Entry 1VQM (X-ray diffraction, 2.30 A resolution); this record covers chains 0 and 1 of the 32 polymer chains in the assembly.

# Chain 0
Molecule: 23S ribosomal RNA
Source organism: Haloarcula marismortui
Sequence (2922 nucleotides; row label = number of the first residue in the row):
     2 UUGGCUACUAUGCCAGCUGGUGGAUUGCUCGGCUCAGGCGCUGAUGAAGG
    52 ACGUGCCAAGCUGCGAUAAGCCAUGGGGAGCCGCACGGAGGCGAAGAACC
   102 AUGGAUUUCCGAAUGAGAAUCUCUCUAACAAUUGCUUCGCGCAAUGAGGA
   152 ACCCCGAGAACUGAAACAUCUCAGUAUCGGGAGGAACAGAAAACGCAAUG
   202 UGAUGUCGUUAGUAACCGCGAGUGAACGCGAUACAGCCCAAACCGAAGCC
   252 CUCACGGGCAAUGUGGUGUCAGGGCUACCUCUCAUCAGCCGACCGUCUCG
   302 ACGAAGUCUCUUGGAACAGAGCGUGAUACAGGGUGACAACCCCGUACUCG
   352 AGACCAGUACGACGUGCGGUAGUGCCAGAGUAGCGGGGGUUGGAUAUCCC
   402 UCGCGAAUAACGCAGGCAUCGACUGCGAAGGCUAAACACAACCUGAGACC
   452 GAUAGUGAACAAGUAGUGUGAACGAACGCUGCAAAGUACCCUCAGAAGGG
   502 AGGCGAAAUAGAGCAUGAAAUCAGUUGGCGAUCGAGCGACAGGGCAUACA
   552 AGGUCCCUCGACGAAUGACCGACGCGCGAGCGUCCAGUAAGACUCACGGG
   602 AAGCCGAUGUUCUGUCGUACGUUUUGAAAAACGAGCCAGGGAGUGUGUCU
   652 GCAUGGCAAGUCUAACCGGAGUAUCCGGGGAGGCACAGGGAAACCGACAU
   702 GGCCGCAGGGCUUUGCCCGAGGGCCGCCGUCUUCAAGGGCGGGGAGCCAU
   752 GUGGACACGACCCGAAUCCGGACGAUCUACGCAUGGACAAGAUGAAGCGU
   802 GCCGAAAGGCACGUGGAAGUCUGUUAGAGUUGGUGUCCUACAAUACCCUC
   852 UCGUGAUCUAUGUGUAGGGGUGAAAGGCCCAUCGAGUCCGGCAACAGCUG
   902 GUUCCAAUCGAAACAUGUCGAAGCAUGACCUCCGCCGAGGUAGUCUGUGA
   952 GGUAGAGCGACCGAUUGGUGUGUCCGCCUCCGAGAGGAGUCGGCACACCU
  1002 GUCAAACUCCAAACUUACAGACGCCGUUUGACGCGGGGAUUCCGGUGCGC
  1052 GGGGUAAGCCUGUGUACCAGGAGGGGAACAACCCAGAGAUAGGUUAAGGU
  1102 CCCCAAGUGUGGAUUAAGUGUAAUCCUCUGAAGGUGGUCUCGAGCCCUAG
  1152 ACAGCCGGGAGGUGAGCUUAGAAGCAGCUACCCUCUAAGAAAAGCGUAAC
  1202 AGCUUACCGGCCGAGGUUUGAGGCGCCCAAAAUGAUCGGGACUCAAAUCC
  1252 ACCACCGAGACCUGUCCGUACCACUCAUACUGGUAAUCGAGUAGAUUGGC
  1302 GCUCUAAUUGGAUGGAAGUAGGGGUGAAAACUCCUAUGGACCGAUUAGUG
  1352 ACGAAAAUCCUGGCCAUAGUAGCAGCGAUAGUCGGGUGAGAACCCCGACG
  1402 GCCUAAUGGAUAAGGGUUCCUCAGCACUGCUGAUCAGCUGAGGGUUAGCC
  1452 GGUCCUAAGUCAUACCGCAACUCGACUAUGACGAAAUGGGAAACGGGUUA
  1502 AUAUUCCCGUGCCACUAUGCAGUGAAAGUUGACGCCCUGGGGUCGAUCAC
  1552 GCUGGGCAUUCGCCCAGUCGAACCGUCCAACUCCGUGGAAGCCGUAAUGG
  1602 CAGGAAGCGGACGAACGGCGGCAUAGGGAAACGUGAUUCAACCUGGGGCC
  1652 CAUGAAAAGACGAGCAUAGUGUCCGUACCGAGAACCGACACAGGUGUCCA
  1702 UGGCGGCGAAAGCCAAGGCCUGUCGGGAGCAACCAACGUUAGGGAAUUCG
  1752 GCAAGUUAGUCCCGUACCUUCGGAAGAAGGGAUGCCUGCUCCGGAACGGA
  1802 GCAGGUCGCAGUGACUCGGAAGCUCGGACUGUCUAGUAACAACAUAGGUG
  1852 ACCGCAAAUCCGCAAGGACUCGUACGGUCACUGAAUCCUGCCCAGUGCAG
  1902 GUAUCUGAACACCUCGUACAAGAGGACGAAGGACCUGUCAACGGCGGGGG
  1952 UAACUAUGACCCUCUUAAGGUAGCGUAGUACCUUGCCGCAUCAGUAGCGG
  2002 CUUGCAUGAAUGGAUUAACCAGAGCUUCACUGUCCCAACGUUGGGCCCGG
  2052 UGAACUGUACAUUCCAGUGCGGAGUCUGGAGACACCCAGGGGGAAGCGAA
  2102 GACCCUAUGGAGCUUUACUGCAGGCUGUCGCUGAGACGUGGUCGCCGAUG
  2152 UGCAGCAUAGGUAGGAGACACUACACAGGUACCCGCGCUAGCGGGCCACC
  2202 GAGUCAACAGUGAAAUACUACCCGUCGGUGACUGCGACUCUCACUCCGGG
  2252 AGGAGGACACCGAUAGCCGGGCAGUUUGACUGGGGCGGUACGCGCUCGAA
  2302 AAGAUAUCGAGCGCGCCCUAUGGCUAUCUCAGCCGGGACAGAGACCCGGC
  2352 GAAGAGUGCAAGAGCAAAAGAUAGCUUGACAGUGUUCUUCCCAACGAGGA
  2402 ACGCUGACGCGAAAGCGUGGUCUAGCGAACCAAUUAGCCUGCUUGAUGCG
  2452 GGCAAUUGAUGACAGAAAAGCUACCCUAGGGAUAACAGAGUCGUCACUCG
  2502 CAAGAGCACAUAUCGACCGAGUGGCUUGCUACCUCGAUGUCGGUUCCCUC
  2552 CAUCCUGCCCGUGCAGAAGCGGGCAAGGGUGAGGUUGUUCGCCUAUUAAA
  2602 GGAGGUCGUGAGCUGGGUUUAGACCGUCGUGAGACAGGUCGGCUGCUAUC
  2652 UACUGGGUGUGUAAUGGUGUCUGACAAGAACGACCGUAUAGUACGAGAGG
  2702 AACUACGGUUGGUGGCCACUGGUGUACCGGUUGUUCGAGAGAGCACGUGC
  2752 CGGGUAGCCACGCCACACGGGGUAAGAGCUGAACGCAUCUAAGCUCGAAA
  2802 CCCACUUGGAAAAGAGACACCGCCGAGGUCCCGCGUACAAGACGCGGUCG
  2852 AUAGACUCGGGGUGUGCGCGUCGAGGUAACGAGACGUUAAGCCCACGAGC
  2902 ACUAACAGACCAAAGCCAUCAU
Unresolved in the structure: 2-9, 126-127, 715, 971-998, 1560, 1952-1963, 2137-2236, 2339-2343, 2665-2666, 2915-2923
Modified residues: 1MA (6-hydro-1-methyladenosine-5'-monophosphate) at position 628, OMU (o2'-methyluridine 5'-monophosphate) at position 2587, OMG (o2'-methylguanosine-5'-monophosphate) at position 2588, UR3 (3-methyluridine-5'-monophoshate) at position 2619, PSU (pseudouridine-5'-monophosphate) at position 2621
Construct notes: modified residue (628, 2587-2588, 2619, 2621)
Ion coordination: Mg2+ site 1 near G28 (its only coordinating residue here); Sr2+ site 1: C34, U457; Na+ site 1: C40, C443; Na+ site 2: G56, A59, G61; Sr2+ site 2: C85, A86, C87 (shared with 1 residue of chain T); Na+ site 3 near U108 (its only coordinating residue here); Na+ site 4: C141, G142; Na+ site 5 near U146 (its only coordinating residue here); Sr2+ site 3: G147, A183 (shared with 1 residue of chain M); Mg2+ site 2: C162, U2276; Mg2+ site 3: A165, A167, C168; Na+ site 6: A165, A166, A167; 47 more Mg2+ sites not listed; 53 more Na+ sites not listed; 2 more K+ sites not listed; 75 more Sr2+ sites not listed

# Chain 1
Name: 50S ribosomal protein L37e
Source organism: Haloarcula marismortui
Reference sequence: P32410 (RL37_HALMA); numbering as in UniProt (aligned over 0-56)
Amino-acid sequence (57 residues; each row starts with the number of its first residue; numbering starts at 0):
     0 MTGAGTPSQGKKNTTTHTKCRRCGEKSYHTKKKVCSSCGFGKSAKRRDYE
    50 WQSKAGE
Unresolved in the structure: 0
Ion coordination: Sr2+ site 1: Lys10, Asn12 (shared with U862(0) of chain 0); Sr2+ site 2 near Asp47 (its only coordinating residue here)

# Interface between chain 0 and chain 1
Residue-residue contacts (124; chain 0 residue first):
  A49(0) with Arg45(1), base contact
  G50(0) with Arg21(1), hydrogen bond to the base
  G51(0) with Cys22(1), hydrogen bond to the sugar; Gly23(1), hydrogen bond to the sugar
  A52(0) with Lys18(1), phosphate contact
  C53(0) with Lys18(1), salt bridge to the phosphate
  C111(0) with Arg20(1), hydrogen bond to the sugar
  G112(0) with Arg20(1), salt bridge to the phosphate; Arg21(1), phosphate contact; Phe39(1), phosphate contact
  A113(0) with Arg21(1), salt bridge to the phosphate; Phe39(1), phosphate contact; Ala43(1), phosphate contact
  A114(0) with Ala43(1), phosphate contact
  A119(0) with Arg20(1), base contact
  A120(0) with Thr17(1), base contact; Lys18(1), hydrogen bond to the sugar; Arg20(1), salt bridge to the phosphate; Tyr27(1), hydrogen bond to the phosphate; Thr29(1), hydrogen bond to the base; Lys32(1), salt bridge to the phosphate
  U121(0) with Lys18(1), base contact; Cys19(1), base contact; Arg20(1), sugar contact; Gly23(1), base contact
  A148(0) with Ala43(1), phosphate contact; Lys44(1), salt bridge to the phosphate; Arg45(1), phosphate contact
  G149(0) with Lys44(1), phosphate contact; Arg45(1), hydrogen bond to the phosphate
  A177(0) with Ala54(1), phosphate contact
  U178(0) with Glu49(1), phosphate contact; Trp50(1), phosphate contact; Ala54(1), phosphate contact
  C179(0) with Tyr48(1), phosphate contact; Glu49(1), hydrogen bond to the phosphate
  G182(0) with Lys44(1), salt bridge to the phosphate
  U470(0) with Thr15(1), hydrogen bond to the sugar; His16(1), sugar contact; Lys25(1), phosphate contact
  G471(0) with His16(1), hydrogen bond to the sugar; Lys25(1), salt bridge to the phosphate; Ser26(1), phosphate contact; Ser35(1), hydrogen bond to the sugar
  A472(0) with Ser26(1), hydrogen bond to the phosphate; Ser35(1), sugar contact; Ser36(1), phosphate contact; Arg46(1), hydrogen bond to the sugar; Trp50(1), sugar contact
  A473(0) with Arg46(1), salt bridge to the phosphate; Gln51(1), hydrogen bond to the phosphate
  G771(0) with Trp50(1), base contact
  G772(0) with Tyr48(1), sugar contact; Trp50(1), hydrogen bond to the sugar
  A773(0) with Arg46(1), hydrogen bond to the sugar; Tyr48(1), hydrogen bond to the phosphate; Trp50(1), sugar contact
  C774(0) with Ser35(1), phosphate contact; Arg46(1), salt bridge to the phosphate
  G775(0) with His16(1), salt bridge to the phosphate; His28(1), salt bridge to the phosphate; Lys31(1), phosphate contact; Ser35(1), phosphate contact
  A776(0) with His28(1), salt bridge to the phosphate; Lys31(1), salt bridge to the phosphate
  U777(0) with Lys11(1), sugar contact; Asn12(1), hydrogen bond to the base; Thr13(1), hydrogen bond to the base; Thr15(1), base contact
  C778(0) with Ser7(1), sugar contact; Lys10(1), phosphate contact; Lys11(1), sugar contact
  U779(0) with Lys10(1), salt bridge to the phosphate
  A843(0) with Thr5(1), sugar contact
  U845(0) with Gly2(1), sugar contact; Gly4(1), phosphate contact; Thr5(1), hydrogen bond to the phosphate
  A846(0) with Pro6(1), phosphate contact
  U862(0) with Asn12(1), phosphate contact
  G863(0) with Thr13(1), phosphate contact; Lys30(1), salt bridge to the phosphate
  U864(0) with Lys30(1), salt bridge to the phosphate
  C881(0) with Lys11(1), hydrogen bond to the base
  A882(0) with Ala3(1), sugar contact; Gly4(1), sugar contact; Thr5(1), base contact
  U883(0) with Ala3(1), phosphate contact
  C890(0) with Trp50(1), hydrogen bond to the sugar
  G891(0) with Trp50(1), sugar contact; Ser52(1), sugar contact; Lys53(1), salt bridge to the phosphate; Ala54(1), phosphate contact
  G892(0) with Lys53(1), salt bridge to the phosphate; Ala54(1), hydrogen bond to the phosphate
  C893(0) with Lys53(1), phosphate contact
  A894(0) with Lys53(1), salt bridge to the phosphate
  A1414(0) with Asn12(1), hydrogen bond to the sugar
  G1415(0) with Asn12(1), sugar contact; Thr14(1), hydrogen bond to the phosphate
  U1473(0) with Lys41(1), hydrogen bond to the base; Ser42(1), hydrogen bond to the base; Lys44(1), base contact
  C1474(0) with Lys41(1), phosphate contact
  C1687(0) with Gln8(1), hydrogen bond to the sugar; Gly9(1), hydrogen bond to the base; Lys11(1), sugar contact
  G1688(0) with Thr5(1), sugar contact; Gln8(1), sugar contact
  G1694(0) with Thr5(1), hydrogen bond to the base; Pro6(1), sugar contact; Gly9(1), base contact
  G1695(0) with Pro6(1), hydrogen bond to the sugar; Gly9(1), hydrogen bond to the base; Lys10(1), sugar contact
  U1696(0) with Gly9(1), sugar contact; Lys10(1), sugar contact
  A1836(0) with Thr1(1), hydrogen bond to the sugar; Gly2(1), sugar contact; Ala3(1), hydrogen bond to the sugar; Ser7(1), base contact
  G1837(0) with Thr1(1), hydrogen bond to the phosphate; Gly2(1), base contact; Ala3(1), hydrogen bond to the base; Gly4(1), hydrogen bond to the base
Other interface residues (no listed pair), chain 0 (61 interface residues in all): A152, G180, G181, A844, A1413

# Summary
61 residues of chain 0 and 47 residues of chain 1 are in contact; the contacts include 38 hydrogen bonds and
20 salt bridges. Polar pairs include G50(0)-Arg21(1), A120(0)-Thr29(1) and U777(0)-Asn12(1). C34(0) and
U457(0) coordinate Sr2+ site 1. C40(0) and C443(0) coordinate Na+ site 1.
Here chain 0 is 23S ribosomal RNA and chain 1 is 50S ribosomal protein L37e, both from Haloarcula marismortui.
Entry 1VQM (The structure of the transition state analogue "DAN" bound to the large ribosomal subunit of
haloarcula ...) was determined by X-ray diffraction, deposited together with 1VQ4, 1VQ5, 1VQ8, 1VQ9, 1VQK,
1VQL, 1VQO and 1VQP.
